Entry 8QLP (electron microscopy, 3.14 A resolution); this record covers chains J and L of the 16 polymer chains in the assembly.

== Chain J ==
Protein: Short prokaryotic Argonaute
Organism: Bacillales bacterium
Amino-acid sequence (507 residues; row label = number of the first residue in the row):
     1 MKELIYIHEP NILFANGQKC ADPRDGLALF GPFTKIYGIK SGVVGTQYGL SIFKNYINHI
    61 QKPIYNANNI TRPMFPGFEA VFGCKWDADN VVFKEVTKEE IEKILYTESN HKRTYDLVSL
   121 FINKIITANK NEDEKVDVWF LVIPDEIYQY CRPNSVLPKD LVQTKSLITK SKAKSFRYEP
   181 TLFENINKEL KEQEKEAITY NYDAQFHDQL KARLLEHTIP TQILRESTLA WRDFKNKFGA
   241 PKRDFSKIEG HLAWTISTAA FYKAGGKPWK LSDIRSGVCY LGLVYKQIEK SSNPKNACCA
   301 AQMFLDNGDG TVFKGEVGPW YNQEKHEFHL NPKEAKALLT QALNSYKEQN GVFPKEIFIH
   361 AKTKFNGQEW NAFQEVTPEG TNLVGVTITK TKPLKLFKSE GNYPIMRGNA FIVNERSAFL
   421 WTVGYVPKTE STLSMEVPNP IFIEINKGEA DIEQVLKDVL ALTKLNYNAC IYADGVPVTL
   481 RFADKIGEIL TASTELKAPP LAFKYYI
Unresolved in the structure: 153-203, 290-293
Bound ions: Mg2+: Asn468, Ile507 (shared with 2 residues of chain K)
Reported in the primary citation:
  - binding site for the 21-nt RNA strand: His251, Lys395
  - mutagenesis - Y37E, D137K, K395A: decreased catalytic activity
  - mutagenesis - D133K, Y262E, K504A/Y505A: abolished catalytic activity

== Chain L ==
Molecule: 25-nt DNA strand
Organism: Bacillales bacterium
Sequence (25 nucleotides; row label = number of the first residue in the row; numbers below 1 keep their minus sign (DC-1 is residue -1)):
    -1 CAACTAATAG ATTAGAGCCG TCAAT
Unresolved in the structure: -1 to 0, 21-23

== Interface between chain J and chain L ==
Pairs across the interface - 14 pairs, chain J then chain L:
  Arg243(J) - DT19(L)  hydrogen bond to the base
  Ile248(J) - DC20(L)  phosphate contact
  Tyr285(J) - DG13(L)  phosphate contact
  Lys286(J) - DG13(L)  salt bridge to the phosphate
  Gln287(J) - DA12(L)  sugar contact
  Gln287(J) - DG13(L)  phosphate contact
  Glu327(J) - DT11(L)  base contact
  Phe328(J) - DT11(L)  sugar contact
  Phe328(J) - DA12(L)  sugar contact
  Lys362(J) - DT11(L)  sugar contact
  Lys362(J) - DA12(L)  phosphate contact
  Thr363(J) - DT11(L)  phosphate contact
  Lys364(J) - DT10(L)  hydrogen bond to the phosphate
  Lys364(J) - DT11(L)  salt bridge to the phosphate
Also at the interface, not in a pair above, chain J (15 interface residues in all): Arg72, Lys247, Thr387, Thr389, Met435

== In short ==
15 residues of chain J face 6 of chain L across their interface, with 2 hydrogen bonds and 2 salt bridges.
Polar pairs include Arg243(J)-DT19(L), Lys364(J)-DT10(L) and Lys286(J)-DG13(L). The paper reports a binding
site for the 21-nt RNA strand at His251(J) and Lys395(J); Y37E, D137K and K395A of chain J reduce catalytic
activity; 6 substitutions were tested in all.
Here chain J is Short prokaryotic Argonaute and chain L is a 25-nt DNA strand, both from Bacillales bacterium.
Entry 8QLP (CryoEM structure of the RNA/DNA bound SPARTA (BabAgo/TIR-APAZ) tetrameric complex) was determined
by electron microscopy (same publication as 8QLO).
